PDB entry 7OSG | electron microscopy, 3.30 A resolution | chains A and E of the 6 polymer chains in the assembly

== Chain A ==
Molecule: Probable ABC transporter binding protein NosD
From: Pseudomonas stutzeri ATCC 14405
Reference sequence: P19843 (NOSD_PSEST); residue numbers follow UniProt; this construct covers 1-436
Chain sequence (436 residues; row label = number of the first residue in the row):
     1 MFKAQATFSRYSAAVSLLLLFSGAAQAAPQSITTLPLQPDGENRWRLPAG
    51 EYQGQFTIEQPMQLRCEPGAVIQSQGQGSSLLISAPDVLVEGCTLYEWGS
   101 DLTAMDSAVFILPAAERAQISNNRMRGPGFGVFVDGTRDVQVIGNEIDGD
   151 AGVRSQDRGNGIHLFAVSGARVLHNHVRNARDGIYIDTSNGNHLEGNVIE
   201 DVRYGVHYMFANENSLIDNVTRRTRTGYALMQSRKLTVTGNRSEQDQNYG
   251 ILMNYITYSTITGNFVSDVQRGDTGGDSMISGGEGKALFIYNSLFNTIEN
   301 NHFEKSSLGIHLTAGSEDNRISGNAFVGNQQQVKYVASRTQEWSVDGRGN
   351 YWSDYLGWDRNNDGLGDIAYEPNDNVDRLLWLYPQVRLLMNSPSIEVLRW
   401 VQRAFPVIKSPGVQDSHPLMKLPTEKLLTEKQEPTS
Disordered / not traced: 1-27, 273-282, 430-436
Bound ions: Cu ion: His207, Met209, Met231 (shared with 1 residue of chain H); Mg2+: Asp359, Leu365, Asp367

== Chain E ==
Molecule: Probable ABC transporter permease protein NosY
From: Pseudomonas stutzeri ATCC 14405
Reference sequence: P19845 (NOSY_PSEST); residues 1-276 here = UniProt positions 1-276
Chain sequence (276 residues; row label = number of the first residue in the row):
     1 MNQVWNIARKELSDGLRNRWLLAISLLFAVLAVGIAWLGAAASGQLGFTS
    51 IPATIASLASLATFLMPLIALLLAYDAIVGEDEGGTLMLLLTYPLGRGQI
   101 LLGKFVGHGLILALAVLIGFGCAALAIALLVEGVELGMLFWAFGRFMISS
   151 TLLGWVFLAFAYVLSGKVNEKSSAAGLALGVWFLFVLVFDLVLLALLVLS
   201 EGKFNPELLPWLLLLNPTDIYRLINLSGFEGSGSAMGVLSLGADLPVPAA
   251 VLWLCLLAWIGVSLLLAYAIFRRRLT
Disordered / not traced: 1, 43-50, 228-244, 275-276

== How chain A and chain E interact ==
Contacting residue pairs (29; chain A residue first):
  Gln385(A) - Pro206(E)
  Gln385(A) - Leu209(E)
  Val386(A) - Leu194(E)  hydrophobic
  Val386(A) - Leu197(E)  hydrophobic
  Leu388(A) - Leu209(E)  hydrophobic
  Leu388(A) - Pro210(E)  hydrophobic
  Leu388(A) - Arg222(E)  hydrogen bond (backbone-side chain)
  Leu389(A) - Asp190(E)
  Leu389(A) - Leu193(E)  hydrophobic
  Leu389(A) - Leu194(E)  hydrophobic
  Leu389(A) - Leu209(E)  hydrophobic
  Asn391(A) - Ala56(E)  hydrogen bond (side chain-backbone)
  Asn391(A) - Ala59(E)
  Asn391(A) - Ser60(E)  hydrogen bond (backbone-side chain)
  Asn391(A) - Arg222(E)
  Asn391(A) - Leu226(E)
  Ser392(A) - Ser60(E)
  Ser392(A) - Asp190(E)  hydrogen bond
  Ser392(A) - Arg222(E)
  Pro393(A) - Ser60(E)
  Pro393(A) - Thr63(E)
  Pro393(A) - Phe64(E)  hydrophobic
  Pro393(A) - Val186(E)  hydrophobic
  Ser394(A) - Asp190(E)
  Ser394(A) - Leu191(E)
  Ile395(A) - Leu194(E)  hydrophobic
  Glu396(A) - Ser60(E)
  Val397(A) - Phe64(E)  hydrophobic
  Leu398(A) - Leu194(E)  hydrophobic
Also at the interface, not in a pair above, chain A (13 interface residues in all): Tyr383
Also at the interface, not in a pair above, chain E (20 interface residues in all): Ser57, Leu187, Val198, Leu213

== Summary ==
Chain A and chain E form an interface of 13 and 20 residues respectively, with 4 hydrogen bonds. Polar
contacts include Leu388(A)-Arg222(E), Asn391(A)-Ala56(E) and Asn391(A)-Ser60(E). His207(A), Met209(A) and
Met231(A) form the Cu ion site. Asp359(A), Leu365(A) and Asp367(A) coordinate Mg2+.
Here chain A is Probable ABC transporter binding protein NosD and chain E is Probable ABC transporter permease
protein NosY, both from Pseudomonas stutzeri ATCC 14405. Entry 7OSG (ABC Transporter complex NosDFYL,
consensus refinement) was determined by electron microscopy together with 7O0Y, 7O0Z, 7O10, 7O11, 7O12, 7O13
and 10 further entries from the same study.
